Entry 2JD9 (X-ray diffraction, 1.80 A resolution); this record covers chain A.

# Chain A
Molecule: YECBM32
Organism: Yersinia enterocolitica
Amino-acid sequence (145 residues; row label = number of the first residue in the row):
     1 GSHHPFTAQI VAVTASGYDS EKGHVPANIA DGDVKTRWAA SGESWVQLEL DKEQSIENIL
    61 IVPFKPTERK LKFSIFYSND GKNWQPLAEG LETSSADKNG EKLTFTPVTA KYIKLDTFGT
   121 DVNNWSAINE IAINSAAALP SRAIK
Disordered / not traced: 1-6
Ion coordination: Ca2+: Asn28, Asp31, Asp33, Thr36, Asn129

# In short
The Ca2+ site is built by Asn28, Asp31, Asp33, Thr36 and Asn129.
Chain A is YECBM32 (Yersinia enterocolitica); the structure, Structure of a pectin binding carbohydrate
binding module, was determined by X-ray diffraction, deposited together with 2JDA.
